PDB entry 6RXD | X-ray diffraction, 1.65 A resolution | chain A

== Chain A ==
Name: Histidine acid phosphatase
Organism: Bifidobacterium longum subsp. infantis (strain ATCC 15697 / DSM 20088 / JCM 1222 / NCTC 11817 / S12)
Reference sequence: B7GTV0 (B7GTV0_BIFLS); residues 3-515 here correspond to UniProt positions 33-545 (UniProt number = residue number + 30)
Chain sequence (515 residues; each row starts with the number of its first residue):
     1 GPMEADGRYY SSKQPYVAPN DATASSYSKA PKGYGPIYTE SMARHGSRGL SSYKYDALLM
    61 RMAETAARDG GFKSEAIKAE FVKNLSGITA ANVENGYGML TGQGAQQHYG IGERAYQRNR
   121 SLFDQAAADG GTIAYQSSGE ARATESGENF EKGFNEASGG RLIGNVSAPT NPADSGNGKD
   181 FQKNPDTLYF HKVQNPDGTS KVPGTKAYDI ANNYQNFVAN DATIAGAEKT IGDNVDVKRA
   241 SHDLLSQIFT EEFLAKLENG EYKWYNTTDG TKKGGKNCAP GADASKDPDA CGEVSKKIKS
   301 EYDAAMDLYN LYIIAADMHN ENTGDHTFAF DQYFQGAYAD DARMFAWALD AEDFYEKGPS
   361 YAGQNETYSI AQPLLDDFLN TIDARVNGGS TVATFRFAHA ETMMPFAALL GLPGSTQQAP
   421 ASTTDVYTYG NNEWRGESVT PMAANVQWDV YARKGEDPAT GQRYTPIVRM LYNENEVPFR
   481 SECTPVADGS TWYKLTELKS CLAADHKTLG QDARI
Unresolved in the structure: 1-6
Sequence notes: expression tag (1-2)
Disulfide bonds: Cys-278/Cys-291, Cys-483/Cys-501
Metal / ion sites: Zn2+ site 1: Glu-94, His-326, Asp-505; Zn2+ site 2: His-242, Glu-251 (shared with 1 residue of chain B); Zn2+ site 3: Glu-293 (shared with 2 residues of chain B); Zn2+ site 4: Asp-488 (shared with 2 residues of chain B)
Reported in the primary citation:
  - catalytic residues: Glu-401 (proposed by the authors, not directly observed)
  - mutagenesis - E401Q: abolished catalytic activity
  - mutagenesis - C278A/C291A (Tm change 10 degC), C278A/C291A/C483A/C501A (Tm change 10 degC): decreased stability
  - mutagenesis - C483A/C501A: unchanged stability
  - mutagenesis - K296A: decreased catalytic activity
  - mutagenesis - E293A: increased catalytic activity
  - specificity-determining residues: Lys-54

== Overview ==
Glu-94, His-326 and Asp-505 coordinate Zn2+ site 1. The Zn2+ site 2 is built by His-242 and Glu-251. The paper
reports the catalytic residue Glu-401; C278A/C291A and C278A/C291A/C483A/C501A reduce stability; 6
substitutions were tested in all.
Chain A is Histidine acid phosphatase (Bifidobacterium longum subsp. infantis (strain ATCC 15697 / DSM 20088 /
JCM 1222 / NCTC 11817 / S12)); the structure, Crystal Structure of Bifidobacterium longum Multiple Inositol
Polyphosphate Phosphatase Apo Form, was determined by X-ray diffraction (same publication as 6RXE, 6RXF and
6RXG).
